1X2W - chains A and B; structure by X-ray diffraction, 2.29 A resolution.

[Chain A]
Name: Coagulation factor IX/X-binding protein A chain
Organism: Trimeresurus flavoviridis
Reference sequence: Q7LZ71 (Q7LZ71_TRIFL); residues 1-129 here = UniProt positions 1-129
Sequence (129 residues; numbered 1 to 129; the number before each row is that of its first residue):
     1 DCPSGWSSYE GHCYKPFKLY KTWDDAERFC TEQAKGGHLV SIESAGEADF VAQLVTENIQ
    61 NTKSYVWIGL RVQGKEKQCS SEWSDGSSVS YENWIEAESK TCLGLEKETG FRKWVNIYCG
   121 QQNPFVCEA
Disulfide bonds: C2-C13, C30-C127, C102-C119
Ion coordination: rubidium ion site 1: D1, C2, P3, W6; rubidium ion site 2 near K77 (its only coordinating residue here)
Swiss-Prot annotation at these positions:
  - binding site (Ca(2+)): S41, E43, E47, E128

[Chain B]
Name: Coagulation factor IX/factor X-binding protein B chain
Organism: Trimeresurus flavoviridis
Reference sequence: P23807 (IXB_TRIFL); residues 1-123 here correspond to UniProt positions 24-146 (UniProt number = residue number + 23)
Sequence (123 residues; row label = number of the first residue in the row):
     1 DCPSDWSSYE GHCYKPFSEP KNWADAENFC TQQHAGGHLV SFQSSEEADF VVKLAFQTFG
    61 HSIFWMGLSN VWNQCNWQWS NAAMLRYKAW AEESYCVYFK STNNKWRSRA CRMMAQFVCE
   121 FQA
Disulfide bonds: C2-C13, C30-C119, C96-C111
Swiss-Prot annotation at these positions:
  - binding site (Ca(2+)): S41, Q43, E47, E120

[How chain A and chain B interact]
Inter-chain disulfides: C79(A)-C75(B)
Residue-residue contacts (90; chain A residue first):
  W23(A) with S80(B)
  E27(A) with S80(B), hydrogen bond
  H38(A) with S80(B); N81(B)
  L39(A) with S80(B)
  V40(A) with W79(B)
  S41(A) with W79(B); N81(B), hydrogen bond
  I42(A) with W79(B); Y87(B)
  E43(A) with A83(B); Y87(B)
  S44(A) with Y87(B)
  A45(A) with Y87(B)
  A48(A) with Y87(B)
  G69(A) with Q78(B); W79(B); S80(B), hydrogen bond (backbone-backbone)
  L70(A) with Q78(B); W79(B)
  R71(A) with N76(B); W77(B); Q78(B), hydrogen bond (backbone-backbone)
  V72(A) with C75(B), hydrophobic; N76(B); W77(B)
  Q73(A) with N76(B), hydrogen bond (backbone-backbone); Q78(B)
  K77(A) with W72(B), hydrogen bond (backbone-side chain)
  Q78(A) with L68(B); V71(B); W72(B); W106(B)
  C79(A) with V71(B), hydrogen bond (backbone-backbone); Q74(B); C75(B), disulfide
  W83(A) with V40(B); S41(B); F42(B); M66(B), hydrophobic; G67(B); L68(B), hydrophobic; W106(B), hydrophobic
  S84(A) with E27(B), hydrogen bond; H38(B), hydrogen bond (backbone-side chain); L39(B); G67(B), hydrogen bond (backbone-backbone)
  D85(A) with H38(B); S41(B), hydrogen bond
  S87(A) with Q43(B)
  S88(A) with Q43(B), hydrogen bond (backbone-side chain)
  Y91(A) with F42(B); Q43(B); S44(B); S45(B); W106(B)
  E92(A) with W106(B)
  N93(A) with N104(B), hydrogen bond (side chain-backbone); K105(B); W106(B), hydrogen bond (backbone-backbone)
  W94(A) with W72(B), hydrophobic; V97(B), hydrophobic; W106(B)
  I95(A) with K105(B); W106(B), hydrogen bond (backbone-backbone); R107(B)
  E98(A) with W72(B); W106(B); R107(B); S108(B), hydrogen bond (backbone-side chain)
  S99(A) with W72(B)
  K100(A) with W72(B); S108(B)
  T101(A) with W72(B); W77(B)
  L103(A) with W77(B), hydrophobic; W90(B), hydrophobic
  K113(A) with A89(B); W90(B); A91(B)
  W114(A) with W79(B), hydrophobic; Y87(B); K88(B); A89(B), hydrogen bond (backbone-backbone); W90(B); A91(B), hydrogen bond (backbone-backbone)
  N116(A) with W72(B); W77(B); W90(B); Y95(B)
Interface residues without a listed pair, chain A (46 interface residues in all): I68, E76, S80, E82, V89, S90, C102, R112, V115
Interface residues without a listed pair, chain B (41 interface residues in all): W23, A48, S69, M84, L85, E92

[In short]
46 residues of chain A and 41 residues of chain B are in contact; the contacts include 1 disulfide bond and 18
hydrogen bonds. Among the polar pairs are E27(A)-S80(B), S41(A)-N81(B) and K77(A)-W72(B).
Chain A is Coagulation factor IX/X-binding protein A chain and chain B is Coagulation factor IX/factor
X-binding protein B chain, both from Trimeresurus flavoviridis; the structure, Crystal Structure of Apo-Habu
IX-bp at pH 4.6, was determined by X-ray diffraction (same publication as 1X2T).
